Entry 4YVW (X-ray diffraction, 3.80 A resolution); this record covers chains M and N of the 15 polymer chains in the assembly.

== Chain M ==
Name: Capsid protein VP1
Source organism: Enterovirus A71
UniProt: F6KTB0 (F6KTB0_9ENTO); residues 1-297 here correspond to UniProt positions 566-862 (UniProt number = residue number + 565)
Sequence (297 residues; numbered 1 to 297; the number before each row is that of its first residue):
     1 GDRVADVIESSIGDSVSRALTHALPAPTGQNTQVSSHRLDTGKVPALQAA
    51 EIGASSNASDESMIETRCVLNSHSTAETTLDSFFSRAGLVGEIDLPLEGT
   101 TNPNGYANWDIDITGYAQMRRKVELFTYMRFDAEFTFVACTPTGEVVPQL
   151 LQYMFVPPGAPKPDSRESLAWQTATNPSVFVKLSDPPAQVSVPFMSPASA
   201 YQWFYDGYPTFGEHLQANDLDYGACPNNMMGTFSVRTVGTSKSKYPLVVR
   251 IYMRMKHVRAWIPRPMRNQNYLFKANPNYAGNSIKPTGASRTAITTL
Unresolved in the structure: 1-71, 297
Differences from the reference sequence: engineered mutation Leu215 (Lys780 in F6KTB0), Ala217 (Glu782 in F6KTB0), Asn218 (Lys783 in F6KTB0), Asp221 (Glu786 in F6KTB0)

== Chain N ==
Name: Capsid protein VP3
Source organism: Enterovirus A71
UniProt: F6KTB0 (F6KTB0_9ENTO); residues 1-242 here correspond to UniProt positions 324-565 (UniProt number = residue number + 323)
Sequence (242 residues; numbered 1 to 242; the number before each row is that of its first residue):
     1 GFPTELKPGTNQFLTTDDGVSAPILPNFHPTPCIHIPGEVRNLLELCQVE
    51 TILEVNNVPTNATSLMERLRFPVSAQAGKGELCAVFRADPGRSGPWQSTL
   101 LGQLCGYYTQWSGSLEVTFMFTGSFMATGKMLIAYTPPGGPLPKDRATAM
   151 LGTHVIWDFGLQSSVTLVIPWISNTHYRAHARDGVFDYYTTGLVSIWYQT
   201 NYVVPIGAPNTAYIIALAAAQKNFTMQLCKDASDILQTGTIQ
Unresolved in the structure: 177-188, 237-242
Differences from the reference sequence: engineered mutation Gln227 (Lys550 in F6KTB0)

== Chain M / chain N interface ==
Residue-residue contacts (105; chain M residue first):
  Ser72(M) - Thr225(N)
  Ser72(M) - Gln227(N)  hydrogen bond
  Thr75(M) - Asn42(N)
  Thr75(M) - Leu44(N)
  Glu77(M) - Tyr108(N)  hydrogen bond (backbone-side chain)
  Glu77(M) - Gln227(N)
  Glu77(M) - Leu228(N)  hydrogen bond (side chain-backbone)
  Glu77(M) - Cys229(N)
  Thr78(M) - Asn42(N)  hydrogen bond
  Thr78(M) - Leu43(N)  hydrogen bond (backbone-backbone)
  Thr78(M) - Leu44(N)
  Thr78(M) - Tyr108(N)
  Thr79(M) - Arg41(N)
  Leu80(M) - Val40(N)
  Leu80(M) - Leu43(N)  hydrophobic
  Ser82(M) - Cys229(N)  hydrogen bond (backbone-side chain)
  Phe83(M) - Leu43(N)  hydrophobic
  Phe83(M) - Tyr107(N)  hydrophobic
  Phe83(M) - Tyr108(N)
  Arg86(M) - Cys229(N)
  Ala87(M) - Thr15(N)  hydrogen bond (backbone-backbone)
  Tyr116(M) - Asp231(N)  hydrogen bond
  Ala117(M) - Ile235(N)  hydrophobic
  Gln118(M) - Asp231(N)
  Gln118(M) - Ser233(N)
  Arg121(M) - Gln103(N)  hydrogen bond
  Arg121(M) - Tyr107(N)
  Lys122(M) - Tyr107(N)
  Lys122(M) - Asp231(N)  salt bridge
  Leu125(M) - Leu43(N)  hydrophobic
  Phe126(M) - Leu43(N)  hydrophobic
  Arg130(M) - Thr31(N)  hydrogen bond (side chain-backbone)
  Arg130(M) - Pro32(N)  hydrogen bond (side chain-backbone)
  Arg130(M) - Cys33(N)  hydrogen bond
  Glu134(M) - Gly19(N)
  Glu134(M) - Ser21(N)  hydrogen bond
  Thr136(M) - Phe13(N)
  Phe155(M) - Ile24(N)  hydrophobic
  Pro177(M) - Ile24(N)
  Pro177(M) - Leu25(N)  hydrophobic
  Pro186(M) - Asn11(N)
  Gln189(M) - Ser21(N)
  Gln189(M) - Ala22(N)
  Val190(M) - Ser21(N)
  Val190(M) - Ala22(N)
  Ser191(M) - Ser21(N)
  Ser191(M) - Ala22(N)  hydrogen bond (backbone-backbone)
  Ser191(M) - Pro23(N)
  Ser191(M) - Ile24(N)  hydrogen bond (backbone-backbone)
  Val192(M) - Ile24(N)  hydrophobic
  Pro193(M) - Ile24(N)
  Phe194(M) - Phe28(N)
  Phe194(M) - Pro30(N)
  Phe194(M) - Thr31(N)
  Met195(M) - Leu25(N)  hydrophobic
  Met195(M) - Phe28(N)
  Ser196(M) - Thr31(N)  hydrogen bond (backbone-side chain)
  Pro197(M) - Thr31(N)
  Ala198(M) - Thr31(N)  hydrogen bond (backbone-side chain)
  Ser199(M) - Thr31(N)
  Ser199(M) - Pro32(N)  hydrogen bond (side chain-backbone)
  Ser199(M) - Cys33(N)
  Ser199(M) - Ile34(N)  hydrogen bond (side chain-backbone)
  Arg254(M) - Thr15(N)
  Arg254(M) - Asp17(N)  hydrogen bond (side chain-backbone)
  Arg254(M) - Asp18(N)  salt bridge
  Arg254(M) - Gly19(N)
  Lys256(M) - Gly19(N)
  Lys256(M) - Ser21(N)  hydrogen bond
  Arg259(M) - Glu39(N)  salt bridge
  Ala260(M) - Glu39(N)
  Ala260(M) - Val40(N)
  Trp261(M) - Ile36(N)  hydrogen bond (side chain-backbone)
  Trp261(M) - Gly38(N)
  Trp261(M) - Glu39(N)
  Trp261(M) - Val40(N)
  Ile262(M) - Gly38(N)  hydrogen bond (backbone-backbone)
  Pro263(M) - Leu46(N)  hydrophobic
  Met266(M) - Leu100(N)  hydrophobic
  Met266(M) - Gln103(N)
  Met266(M) - Tyr107(N)  hydrophobic
  Gln269(M) - Asp234(N)
  Asn270(M) - Asp234(N)
  Asn270(M) - Ile235(N)
  Tyr271(M) - Ile235(N)  hydrophobic
  Ile284(M) - Leu65(N)
  Lys285(M) - Glu54(N)  salt bridge
  Lys285(M) - Leu65(N)
  Lys285(M) - Arg68(N)
  Thr287(M) - Arg68(N)  hydrogen bond (backbone-side chain)
  Thr287(M) - Gly94(N)  hydrogen bond (side chain-backbone)
  Thr287(M) - Gln97(N)  hydrogen bond
  Gly288(M) - Arg68(N)
  Ser290(M) - Asn57(N)  hydrogen bond (side chain-backbone)
  Ser290(M) - Val58(N)
  Arg291(M) - Val58(N)
  Thr292(M) - Val58(N)
  Thr292(M) - Phe86(N)
  Ala293(M) - Val58(N)
  Ala293(M) - Cys83(N)  hydrogen bond (backbone-side chain)
  Ala293(M) - Ala84(N)
  Ala293(M) - Phe86(N)
  Ile294(M) - Leu82(N)
  Thr295(M) - Phe86(N)
  Thr296(M) - Arg87(N)
Other interface residues (no listed pair), chain M (65 interface residues in all): His73, Tyr128, Pro187, Ala200, Tyr252, Arg264, Asn268, Ser283, Pro286
Other interface residues (no listed pair), chain N (60 interface residues in all): Thr16, Val20, Thr60, Ala62, Ser98, Leu104, Gln110, Met226, Ala232, Leu236

== In short ==
65 residues of chain M and 60 residues of chain N are in contact; the contacts include 28 hydrogen bonds and 4
salt bridges. Among the polar pairs are Lys122(M)-Asp231(N), Arg254(M)-Asp18(N) and Arg259(M)-Glu39(N).
Here chain M is Capsid protein VP1 and chain N is Capsid protein VP3, both from Enterovirus A71. Entry 4YVW
(crystal structure of an enterovirus 71/coxsackievirus A16 chimeric virus-like particle) was determined by
X-ray diffraction (same publication as 4YVS).
